2RBF - chains C and B of the 4 polymer chains in the assembly; structure by X-ray diffraction, 2.25 A resolution.

[Chain C]
Molecule: 21-nt DNA strand
Sequence (21 nucleotides; numbered 1 to 21; the number before each row is that of its first residue):
     1 TTTGCGGTTG CACCTTTCAA A
Unresolved in the structure: 1-2

[Chain B]
Name: Bifunctional protein putA
Source organism: Escherichia coli
Reference sequence: P09546 (PUTA_ECOLI); numbering as in UniProt (aligned over 1-52)
Chain sequence (54 residues; numbered -1 to 52; the number before each row is that of its first residue; numbers below 1 keep their minus sign (Gly-1 is residue -1)):
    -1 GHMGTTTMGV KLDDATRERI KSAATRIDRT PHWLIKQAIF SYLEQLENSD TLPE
Unresolved in the structure: -1 to 3, 49-52
Sequence notes: expression tag (-1 to 0)
What the authors report for this chain:
  - binding site for the 21-nt DNA strand: Thr5, Gly7, Lys9
  - binding site for the 21-nt DNA strand (chain C): Thr5, Gly7, Lys9, Thr28, Pro29, His30
  - specificity-determining residues: Gly7, Lys9
  - conformationally variable residues (side-chain flip): Thr5

[How chain C and chain B interact]
Residue-residue contacts (6; chain C residue first):
  DG6(C) with Lys9(B), hydrogen bond to the base
  DG7(C) with Lys9(B), hydrogen bond to the base
  DT8(C) with Gly7(B), base contact; Lys9(B), base contact
  DT9(C) with Gly7(B), base contact
  DC11(C) with Thr5(B), hydrogen bond to the base
Interface residues without a listed pair, chain C (6 interface residues in all): DG10
Interface residues without a listed pair, chain B (5 interface residues in all): Met6, Val8

[Overview]
The interface between chain C and chain B involves 6 residues on one side and 5 on the other, with 3 hydrogen
bonds. Polar pairs include DG6(C)-Lys9(B), DG7(C)-Lys9(B) and DC11(C)-Thr5(B). The paper reports a binding
site for the 21-nt DNA strand (chain C) at Thr5(B), Gly7(B) and Lys9(B) among others; a binding site for the
21-nt DNA strand at Thr5(B), Gly7(B) and Lys9(B).
Here chain C is a 21-nt DNA strand and chain B is Bifunctional protein putA (Escherichia coli). Entry 2RBF
(Structure of the ribbon-helix-helix domain of Escherichia coli PutA (PutA52) complexed with operator DNA
(O2)) was determined by X-ray diffraction.
